8Q8P - chains B and C of the 5 polymer chains in the assembly; structure by electron microscopy, 2.68 A resolution.

Chain B (and C):
Molecule: Magnesium channel Mrs2
Organism: Thermochaetoides thermophila
Notes: chain C of this document is another copy of the same molecule, construct and numbering; everything in this record applies to it too
Amino-acid sequence (425 residues; numbered 115 to 539; the number before each row is that of its first residue):
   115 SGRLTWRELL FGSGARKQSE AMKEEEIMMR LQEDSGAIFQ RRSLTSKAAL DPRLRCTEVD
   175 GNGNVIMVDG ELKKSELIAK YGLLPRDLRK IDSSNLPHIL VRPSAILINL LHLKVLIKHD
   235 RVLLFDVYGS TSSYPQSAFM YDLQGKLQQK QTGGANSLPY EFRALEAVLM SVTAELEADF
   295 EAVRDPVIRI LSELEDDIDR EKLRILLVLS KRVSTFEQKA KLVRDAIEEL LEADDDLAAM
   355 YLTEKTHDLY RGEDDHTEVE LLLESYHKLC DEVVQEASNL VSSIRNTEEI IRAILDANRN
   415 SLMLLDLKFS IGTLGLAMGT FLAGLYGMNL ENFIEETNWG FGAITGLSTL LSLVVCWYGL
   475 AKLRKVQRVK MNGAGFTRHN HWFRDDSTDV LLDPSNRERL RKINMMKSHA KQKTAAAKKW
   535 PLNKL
Disordered / not traced: 115-165, 483-539
Ion coordination: Mg2+ site 1 near Ser328 (its only coordinating residue here); Mg2+ site 2: Glu374, Glu378
Reported in the primary citation:
  - mutagenesis - G441A/M442A/N443A, N443A, E449K/E450K: decreased growth
  - mutagenesis - E374A/E378A, T427A, T434A: unchanged growth
  - mutagenesis - D410A, N412A/R413A, M417A: abolished growth
  - mutagenesis - E374A/E378A, E374R: decreased stability in response to Mg2+
  - mutagenesis - E374R: abolished binding to Mg2+
  - mutagenesis - S328A/T329A, S396A/S397A: decreased binding to Mg2+

Chain B / chain C interface:
Residue-residue contacts (68):
  Asn270(B) - Leu198(C)
  Leu272(B) - Arg200(C)
  Glu291(B) - Arg203(C)  salt bridge
  Glu309(B) - Leu321(C)
  Asp310(B) - Arg314(C)
  Leu375(B) - Leu198(C)  hydrophobic
  Leu376(B) - Arg200(C)
  Lys382(B) - Lys204(C)
  Lys382(B) - Leu210(C)
  Lys382(B) - Glu343(C)  salt bridge
  Leu383(B) - Arg203(C)
  Leu383(B) - Lys204(C)
  Glu386(B) - Asn209(C)  hydrogen bond (side chain-backbone)
  Gln389(B) - Gln332(C)  hydrogen bond
  Gln389(B) - Leu336(C)
  Asn393(B) - Thr329(C)  hydrogen bond
  Asn393(B) - Gln332(C)
  Asn400(B) - Leu321(C)
  Asn400(B) - Ser324(C)
  Asn400(B) - Lys325(C)
  Asn400(B) - Ser328(C)
  Thr401(B) - Leu321(C)
  Thr401(B) - Lys325(C)
  Ile404(B) - Leu321(C)  hydrophobic
  Ile404(B) - Glu402(C)
  Arg406(B) - Arg406(C)
  Ala407(B) - Leu409(C)
  Ile408(B) - Arg314(C)
  Ile408(B) - Leu317(C)  hydrophobic
  Asp410(B) - Arg406(C)  salt bridge
  Asp410(B) - Leu409(C)
  Asp410(B) - Asp410(C)
  Ala411(B) - Leu317(C)  hydrophobic
  Arg413(B) - Asp410(C)  salt bridge
  Arg413(B) - Arg413(C)
  Asn414(B) - Asn412(C)
  Met417(B) - Arg413(C)
  Met417(B) - Met417(C)  hydrophobic
  Leu421(B) - Leu416(C)  hydrophobic
  Leu421(B) - Asp420(C)
  Ser424(B) - Asp420(C)
  Ile425(B) - Phe423(C)  hydrophobic
  Leu428(B) - Phe423(C)  hydrophobic
  Leu428(B) - Gly426(C)
  Leu428(B) - Thr427(C)
  Leu428(B) - Leu430(C)  hydrophobic
  Ala431(B) - Leu430(C)
  Met432(B) - Leu430(C)
  Phe435(B) - Gly433(C)
  Phe435(B) - Thr434(C)
  Leu439(B) - Ala437(C)  hydrophobic
  Leu439(B) - Phe455(C)
  Gly441(B) - Gly441(C)
  Met442(B) - Ala437(C)
  Met442(B) - Tyr440(C)
  Met442(B) - Phe455(C)  hydrophobic
  Met442(B) - Ile458(C)  hydrophobic
  Asn443(B) - Tyr440(C)  hydrogen bond (backbone-backbone)
  Asn443(B) - Gly441(C)
  Asn443(B) - Met442(C)  hydrogen bond (side chain-backbone)
  Asn443(B) - Asn443(C)
  Asn443(B) - Asn446(C)  hydrogen bond (backbone-side chain)
  Asn443(B) - Glu449(C)
  Leu444(B) - Ile448(C)
  Leu444(B) - Gly454(C)
  Leu444(B) - Phe455(C)  hydrophobic
  Glu445(B) - Thr451(C)
  Glu445(B) - Phe455(C)
Other interface residues (no listed pair), chain B (51 interface residues in all): Glu280, Ser379, Asp385, Glu403, Asn412, Leu418, Asp420, Gly438, Tyr440, Asn446, Phe447, Gly473, Lys476, Leu477, Val480
Other interface residues (no listed pair), chain C (53 interface residues in all): Pro199, Ser208, Arg216, Arg318, Leu320, Leu419, Lys422, Asn452, Thr459, Ser462

In short:
The interface between chain B and chain C involves 51 residues on one side and 53 on the other, with 6
hydrogen bonds and 4 salt bridges. Polar pairs include Glu291(B)-Arg203(C), Lys382(B)-Glu343(C) and
Asp410(B)-Arg406(C). The paper reports that G441A/M442A/N443A, N443A and E449K/E450K of chain B reduce growth;
D410A, N412A/R413A and M417A of chain B abolish growth; 12 substitutions were tested in all.
Both chains are Magnesium channel Mrs2 (Thermochaetoides thermophila). Entry 8Q8P (Cryo-EM structure of the
magnesium channel CtMrs2 in the closed state) was determined by electron microscopy (same publication as
8Q8Q).
